PDB entry 6DZT | electron microscopy, 2.99 A resolution | chains A and I of the 12 polymer chains in the assembly

== Chain A ==
Protein: Histone H3
Organism: Drosophila melanogaster
UniProt: P02299 (H3_DROME); residues 0-135 here correspond to UniProt positions 1-136 (UniProt number = residue number + 1)
Sequence (136 residues; row label = number of the first residue in the row; numbering starts at 0):
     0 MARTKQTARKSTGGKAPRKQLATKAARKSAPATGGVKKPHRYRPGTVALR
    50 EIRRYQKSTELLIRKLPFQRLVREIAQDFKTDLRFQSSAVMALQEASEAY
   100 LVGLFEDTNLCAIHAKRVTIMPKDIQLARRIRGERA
Disordered / not traced: 0-36, 135

== Chain I ==
Molecule: 147-nt DNA strand
Sequence (147 nucleotides; each row starts with the number of its first residue):
     1 ATCGGATGTATATATCTGACACGTGCCTGGAGACTAGGGAGTAATCCCCT
    51 TGGCGGTTAAAACGCGGGGGACAGCGCGTACGTGCGTTTAAGCGGTGCTA
   101 GAGCTGTCTACGACCAATTGAGCGGCCTCGGCACCGGGATTCTCGAT

== How chain A and chain I interact ==
Contacting residue pairs (21):
  Arg-40(A) / DG66(I)  base contact
  Arg-40(A) / DG145(I)  phosphate contact
  Tyr-41(A) / DT143(I)  phosphate contact
  Tyr-41(A) / DC144(I)  phosphate contact
  Arg-42(A) / DG69(I)  salt bridge to the phosphate
  Arg-42(A) / DC144(I)  salt bridge to the phosphate
  Arg-42(A) / DG145(I)  phosphate contact
  Thr-45(A) / DC144(I)  hydrogen bond to the phosphate
  Arg-63(A) / DA61(I)  salt bridge to the phosphate
  Arg-72(A) / DT51(I)  salt bridge to the phosphate
  Arg-83(A) / DT50(I)  hydrogen bond to the base
  Arg-83(A) / DT51(I)  phosphate contact
  Phe-84(A) / DT50(I)  sugar contact
  Phe-84(A) / DT51(I)  hydrogen bond to the phosphate
  Gln-85(A) / DT50(I)  phosphate contact
  Ser-86(A) / DT50(I)  hydrogen bond to the phosphate
  Arg-116(A) / DA71(I)  phosphate contact
  Val-117(A) / DA71(I)  hydrogen bond to the phosphate
  Thr-118(A) / DA71(I)  hydrogen bond to the phosphate
  Met-120(A) / DA71(I)  sugar contact
  Met-120(A) / DC72(I)  phosphate contact
Interface residues without a listed pair, chain A (18 interface residues in all): His-39, Pro-43, Leu-82, Lys-115
Interface residues without a listed pair, chain I (12 interface residues in all): DA60, DG70

== In short ==
18 residues of chain A and 12 residues of chain I are in contact; the contacts include 6 hydrogen bonds and 4
salt bridges. Polar pairs include Arg-83(A)/DT50(I), Thr-45(A)/DC144(I) and Phe-84(A)/DT51(I).
Here chain A is Histone H3 (Drosophila melanogaster) and chain I is a 147-nt DNA strand. Entry 6DZT (Cryo-EM
structure of nucleosome in complex with a single chain antibody fragment) was determined by electron
microscopy (same publication as 6E0C, 6E0P and 6O1D).
